PDB entry 7L1K | electron microscopy, 3.16 A resolution | chains B and C of the 4 polymer chains in the assembly

[Chain B]
Molecule: N-alpha-acetyltransferase 35, NatC auxiliary subunit
Organism: Schizosaccharomyces pombe (strain 972 / ATCC 24843)
Reference sequence: Q9USY3 (NAA35_SCHPO); residues 1-708 here = UniProt positions 1-708
Sequence (708 residues; row label = number of the first residue in the row):
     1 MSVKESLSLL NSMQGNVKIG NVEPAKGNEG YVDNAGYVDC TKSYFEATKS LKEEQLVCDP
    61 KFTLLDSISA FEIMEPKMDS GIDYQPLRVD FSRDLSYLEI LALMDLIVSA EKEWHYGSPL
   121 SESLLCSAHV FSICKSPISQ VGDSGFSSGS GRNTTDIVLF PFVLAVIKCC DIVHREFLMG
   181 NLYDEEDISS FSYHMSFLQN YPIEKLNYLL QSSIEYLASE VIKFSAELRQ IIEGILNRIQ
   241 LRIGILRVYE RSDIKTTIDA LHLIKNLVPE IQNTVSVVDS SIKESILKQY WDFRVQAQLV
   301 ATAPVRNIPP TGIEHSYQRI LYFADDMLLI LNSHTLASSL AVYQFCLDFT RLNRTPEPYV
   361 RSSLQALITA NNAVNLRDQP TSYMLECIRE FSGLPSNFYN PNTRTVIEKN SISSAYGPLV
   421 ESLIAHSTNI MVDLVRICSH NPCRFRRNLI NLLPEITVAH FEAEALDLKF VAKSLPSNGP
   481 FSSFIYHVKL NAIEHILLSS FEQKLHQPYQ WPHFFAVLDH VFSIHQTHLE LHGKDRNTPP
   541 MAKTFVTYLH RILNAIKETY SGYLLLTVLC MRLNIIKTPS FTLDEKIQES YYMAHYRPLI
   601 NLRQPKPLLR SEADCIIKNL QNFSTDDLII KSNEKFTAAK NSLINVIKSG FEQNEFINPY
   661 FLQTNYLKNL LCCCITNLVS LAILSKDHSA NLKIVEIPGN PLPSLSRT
Disordered / not traced: 1-34, 136-143, 471-476
Small-molecule neighbours: inositol hexakisphosphate (IHP): Arg444, Arg447, Asn451
What the authors report for this chain:
  - binding site for inositol hexakisphosphate: Arg444, Arg447, Asn451

[Chain C]
Molecule: N-alpha-acetyltransferase 38, NatC auxiliary subunit
Organism: Schizosaccharomyces pombe (strain 972 / ATCC 24843)
Reference sequence: O43080 (NAA38_SCHPO); residues 1-116 here = UniProt positions 1-116
Sequence (116 residues; row label = number of the first residue in the row):
     1 MALHYFLQYD VQILCIALMF SIFRVCISTA IDFTSPKLDE FSLIMEMGEI LLTSWLNRSV
    61 HIEIFDERKF IGKFLCTDRE GAAILSNTTE YNKGFSRALG LVVIPGKHIK SFSVRA
Disordered / not traced: 1-46
Construct notes: conflict Met47 (Asn in O43080)

[Interface between chain B and chain C]
Contacting residue pairs - 76 pairs, chain B then chain C:
  Ala35(B) - Ser59(C)
  Ala35(B) - Ile71(C)
  Ala35(B) - Ala116(C)  hydrogen bond (backbone-backbone)
  Gly36(B) - His61(C)
  Gly36(B) - Ser113(C)
  Tyr37(B) - Arg115(C)
  Val38(B) - Ser113(C)
  Val38(B) - Val114(C)  hydrogen bond (backbone-backbone)
  Val38(B) - Arg115(C)
  Asp39(B) - Ser113(C)  hydrogen bond
  Cys40(B) - Trp55(C)  hydrophobic
  Cys40(B) - Phe112(C)
  Cys40(B) - Val114(C)  hydrophobic
  Thr41(B) - Lys110(C)
  Thr41(B) - Ser111(C)
  Thr41(B) - Phe112(C)  hydrogen bond (side chain-backbone)
  Ser43(B) - Leu51(C)
  Tyr44(B) - Trp55(C)  hydrophobic
  Tyr44(B) - Thr77(C)
  Tyr44(B) - Gly81(C)
  Tyr44(B) - Ala83(C)
  Tyr44(B) - Phe112(C)  hydrophobic
  Phe45(B) - Gly106(C)
  Phe45(B) - Ile109(C)  hydrophobic
  Ala47(B) - Gly48(C)
  Ala47(B) - Leu52(C)
  Thr48(B) - Leu52(C)
  Thr48(B) - Asp78(C)
  Thr48(B) - Arg79(C)
  Lys49(B) - Arg79(C)
  Ser50(B) - Gly48(C)
  Leu51(B) - Asp78(C)
  Leu51(B) - Arg79(C)  hydrogen bond (backbone-side chain)
  Lys52(B) - Arg79(C)
  Gln55(B) - Asp78(C)
  Leu56(B) - Cys76(C)  hydrophobic
  Leu56(B) - Thr77(C)
  Leu56(B) - Asp78(C)
  Val57(B) - Glu49(C)
  Val57(B) - Leu52(C)  hydrophobic
  Val57(B) - Thr53(C)
  Val57(B) - Leu56(C)
  Val57(B) - Leu75(C)
  Val57(B) - Cys76(C)
  Val57(B) - Thr77(C)  hydrogen bond (backbone-backbone)
  Cys58(B) - Leu56(C)
  Cys58(B) - Leu75(C)
  Cys58(B) - Cys76(C)  hydrophobic
  Asp59(B) - Leu56(C)
  Asp59(B) - Asn57(C)  hydrogen bond
  Asp59(B) - Leu75(C)
  Phe62(B) - Leu75(C)  hydrophobic
  Phe62(B) - Cys76(C)  hydrophobic
  Phe62(B) - Ile84(C)  hydrophobic
  Ala70(B) - Leu101(C)
  Ala70(B) - Val103(C)  hydrophobic
  Phe71(B) - Leu101(C)  hydrogen bond (backbone-backbone)
  Phe71(B) - Val102(C)
  Phe71(B) - Val103(C)  hydrogen bond (backbone-backbone)
  Glu72(B) - Pro105(C)
  Ile73(B) - Val102(C)  hydrophobic
  Ile73(B) - Ile104(C)  hydrophobic
  Met74(B) - Arg68(C)
  Met74(B) - His108(C)
  Asp79(B) - Arg68(C)  salt bridge
  Ser80(B) - Arg97(C)  hydrogen bond
  Gly81(B) - Arg68(C)
  Tyr84(B) - Phe95(C)  hydrophobic
  Gln85(B) - Lys93(C)
  Gln296(B) - Arg97(C)  hydrogen bond (backbone-side chain)
  Ala297(B) - Phe95(C)
  Ala297(B) - Arg97(C)
  Gln298(B) - Phe95(C)
  Leu299(B) - Arg97(C)
  Val300(B) - Ala98(C)
  Ala301(B) - Leu99(C)
Interface residues without a listed pair, chain B (43 interface residues in all): Glu53, Asp66, Ser67, Ile82, Pro86
Interface residues without a listed pair, chain C (47 interface residues in all): Val60, Ile64, Asp66, Phe70, Glu80, Ala82, Asn92
From the paper, about this interface:
  - specific contacts: Ala35(B)-Ala116(C) (backbone contact), Val38(B)-Val114(C) (backbone contact), Asp39(B)-Ser113(C), Thr41(B)-Phe112(C), Leu51(B)-Arg79(C), Val57(B)-Thr77(C) (backbone contact), Asp59(B)-Asn57(C) (hydrogen bond), Phe71(B)-Leu101(C) (backbone contact), Asp79(B)-Arg68(C), Ser80(B)-Arg97(C), Gln296(B)-Arg97(C)
  - interface residues, chain B: Ala35(B), Gly36(B), Tyr37(B), Tyr44(B), Phe45(B), Ala47(B), Thr48(B), Leu56(B), Cys58(B), Asp59(B), Phe62(B), Ala70(B), Phe71(B), Glu72(B), Ile73(B), Met74(B), Tyr84(B), Ala297(B), Gln298(B), Ala301(B)
  - interface residues, chain C: Gly48(C), Glu49(C), Leu52(C), Trp55(C), Leu56(C), His61(C), Ile71(C), Leu75(C), Cys76(C), Thr77(C), Asp78(C), Ile84(C), Phe95(C), Ala98(C), Leu99(C), Val102(C), Ile104(C), Pro105(C), His108(C), Ile109(C), Arg115(C), Ala116(C)

[Summary]
Chain B and chain C form an interface of 43 and 47 residues respectively, with 11 hydrogen bonds and 1 salt
bridge. Polar contacts include Asp79(B)-Arg68(C), Asp39(B)-Ser113(C) and Thr41(B)-Phe112(C). The paper
describes backbone contacts between Ala35(B) and Ala116(C), Val38(B) and Val114(C) and Val57(B) and Thr77(C)
among others; contacts between Asp39(B) and Ser113(C), Thr41(B) and Phe112(C) and Leu51(B) and Arg79(C) among
others; a hydrogen bond between Asp59(B) and Asn57(C). From the paper: a binding site for inositol
hexakisphosphate at Arg444(B), Arg447(B) and Asn451(B); interface residues Ala35(B), Gly36(B) and Gly48(C)
among others.
Here chain B is N-alpha-acetyltransferase 35, NatC auxiliary subunit and chain C is N-alpha-acetyltransferase
38, NatC auxiliary subunit, both from Schizosaccharomyces pombe (strain 972 / ATCC 24843). Entry 7L1K (Cryo-EM
structure of S. Pombe NatC complex with a Bisubstrate inhibitor and inositol hexaphosphate) was determined by
electron microscopy.
